8T20 - chains A and C of the 5 polymer chains in the assembly; structure by electron microscopy, 3.36 A resolution.

# Chain A
Protein: Spike glycoprotein
From: Severe acute respiratory syndrome coronavirus 2
UniProt: P0DTC2 (SPIKE_SARS2); numbering as in UniProt; present here: 1-88, 91-1208
Amino-acid sequence (1269 residues; numbered 1 to 1271; 2 numbers in that range are skipped by the numbering (no residue carries them; nothing is unmodelled there); the number before each row is that of its first residue):
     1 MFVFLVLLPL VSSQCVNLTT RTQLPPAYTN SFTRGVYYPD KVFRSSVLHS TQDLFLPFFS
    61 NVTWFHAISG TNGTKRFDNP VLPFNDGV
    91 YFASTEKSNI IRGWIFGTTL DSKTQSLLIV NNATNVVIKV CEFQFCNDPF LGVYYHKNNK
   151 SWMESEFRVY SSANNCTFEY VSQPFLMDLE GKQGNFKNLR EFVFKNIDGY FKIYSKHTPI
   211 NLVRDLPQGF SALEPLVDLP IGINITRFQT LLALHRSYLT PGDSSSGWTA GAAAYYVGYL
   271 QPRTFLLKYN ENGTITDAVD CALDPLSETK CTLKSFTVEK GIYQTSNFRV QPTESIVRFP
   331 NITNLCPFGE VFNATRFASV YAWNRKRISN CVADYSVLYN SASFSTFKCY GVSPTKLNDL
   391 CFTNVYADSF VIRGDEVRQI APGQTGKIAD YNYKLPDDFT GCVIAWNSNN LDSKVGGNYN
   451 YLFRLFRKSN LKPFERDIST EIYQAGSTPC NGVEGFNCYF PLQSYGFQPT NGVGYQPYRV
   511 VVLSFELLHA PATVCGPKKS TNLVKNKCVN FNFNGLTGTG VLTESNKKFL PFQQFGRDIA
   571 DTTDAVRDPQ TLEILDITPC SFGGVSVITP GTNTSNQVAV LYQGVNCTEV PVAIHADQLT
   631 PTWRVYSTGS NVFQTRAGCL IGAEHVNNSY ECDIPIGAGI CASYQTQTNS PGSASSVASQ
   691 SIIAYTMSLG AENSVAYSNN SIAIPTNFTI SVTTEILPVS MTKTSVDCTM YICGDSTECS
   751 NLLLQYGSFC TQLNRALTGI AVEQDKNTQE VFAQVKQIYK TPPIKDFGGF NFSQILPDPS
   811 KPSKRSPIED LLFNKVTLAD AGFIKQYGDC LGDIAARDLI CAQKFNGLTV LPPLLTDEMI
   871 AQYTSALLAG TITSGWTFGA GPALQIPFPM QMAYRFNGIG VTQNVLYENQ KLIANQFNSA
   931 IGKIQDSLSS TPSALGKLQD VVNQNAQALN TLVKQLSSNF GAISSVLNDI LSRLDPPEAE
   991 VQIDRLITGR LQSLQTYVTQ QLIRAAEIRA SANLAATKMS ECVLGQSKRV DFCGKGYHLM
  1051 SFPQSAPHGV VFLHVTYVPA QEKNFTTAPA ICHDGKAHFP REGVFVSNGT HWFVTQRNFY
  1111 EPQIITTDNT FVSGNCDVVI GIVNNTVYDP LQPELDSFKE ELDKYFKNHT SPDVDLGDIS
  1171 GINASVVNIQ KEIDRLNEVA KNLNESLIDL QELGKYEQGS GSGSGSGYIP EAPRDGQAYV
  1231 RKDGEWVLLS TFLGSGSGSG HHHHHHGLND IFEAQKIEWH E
Disordered / not traced: 1-26, 69-77, 144-164, 173-185, 246-262, 621-640, 677-688, 828-853, 1148-1271
Sequence notes: variant Phe453 (Tyr in P0DTC2); engineered mutation Gly614 (Asp in P0DTC2), Gly682 (Arg in P0DTC2), Ser683 (Arg in P0DTC2), Ser685 (Arg in P0DTC2), Pro817 (Phe in P0DTC2), Pro892 (Ala in P0DTC2), Pro899 (Ala in P0DTC2), Pro942 (Ala in P0DTC2), Pro986 (Lys in P0DTC2), Pro987 (Val in P0DTC2); expression tag (1209-1271)
Disulfide bonds: Cys131-Cys166, Cys291-Cys301, Cys336-Cys361, Cys379-Cys432, Cys391-Cys525, Cys480-Cys488, Cys538-Cys590, Cys617-Cys649, Cys662-Cys671, Cys738-Cys760, Cys743-Cys749, Cys1032-Cys1043, Cys1082-Cys1126
Swiss-Prot annotation at these positions:
  - region: Asn280 to Cys301 (Putative superantigen), Arg403 to Asp405 (Integrin-binding motif), Asn448 to Leu452, Arg454 to Phe456 (Immunodominant HLA epitope recognized by the CD8+), Pro681, Ala684 (Putative superantigen), Ser816 to Tyr837 (Fusion peptide 1), Lys835 to Phe855 (Fusion peptide 2), Asp1163 to Glu1202 (Heptad repeat 2)
  - site: Arg815, Ser816 (Cleavage)
  - glycosylation: Asn17 (N-linked (GlcNAc...) (complex) asparagine), Asn61 (N-linked (GlcNAc...) (hybrid) asparagine), Asn122 (N-linked (GlcNAc...) (hybrid) asparagine), Asn149 (N-linked (GlcNAc...) (complex) asparagine), Asn165 (N-linked (GlcNAc...) (complex) asparagine), Asn234 (N-linked (GlcNAc...) (high mannose) asparagine), Asn282 (N-linked (GlcNAc...) (complex) asparagine), Thr323 (O-linked (GalNAc) threonine), Ser325 (O-linked (HexNAc...) serine), Asn331 (N-linked (GlcNAc...) (complex) asparagine), Asn343 (N-linked (GlcNAc...) (complex) asparagine), Asn603 (N-linked (GlcNAc...) (hybrid) asparagine), Asn616 (N-linked (GlcNAc...) (complex) asparagine), Asn657 (N-linked (GlcNAc...) (complex) asparagine), Thr676 (O-linked (GlcNAc...) threonine), Thr678 (O-linked (GlcNAc...) threonine), Asn709 (N-linked (GlcNAc...) (high mannose) asparagine), Asn717 (N-linked (GlcNAc...) (hybrid) asparagine), Asn801 (N-linked (GlcNAc...) (hybrid) asparagine), Asn1074 (N-linked (GlcNAc...) (hybrid) asparagine) and 5 more in UniProt
  - natural variant: Leu5 (L5F: In strain: Iota/B.1.526), Ser13 (S13I: In strain: Epsilon/B.1.427/B.1.429), Leu18 (L18F: In strain: Beta/B.1.351, Gamma/P.1 and 1 more), Thr19 (T19I: In strain: Omicron/BQ.1.1, Omicron/XBB.1.5 and 1 more; T19R: In strain: Delta/B.1.617.2, Omicron/BA.2 and 4 more), Thr20 (T20N: In strain: Gamma/P.1), Leu24 to Ala27 (sequence variant, change not given here; In strain: Omicron/BA.2, Omicron/BA.2.12.1 and 6 more), Pro26 (P26S: In strain: Gamma/P.1), Gln52 (Q52H: In strain: Omicron/EG.5.1), Ala67 (A67V: In strain: Eta/B.1.525, Omicron/BA.1), Thr95 (T95I: In strain: Iota/B.1.526, Mu/B.1.621 and 2 more), Arg102 (R102I: In strain: A23.1), Asp138 (D138Y: In strain: Gamma/P.1), 77 further natural variant entries in UniProt
  - mutagenesis: Asn121 (N121Q: Partial loss of biliverdin affinity), Arg190 (R190K: Partial loss of biliverdin affinity), Asn234 (N234Q: Increased resistance to neutralizing antibodies), Asn331 (N331Q: Reduced viral infectivity), Asn343 (N343Q: Reduced viral infectivity), Leu452 (L452R: Increased resistance to neutralizing antibodies. Decreases HLA binding to NF9 epitope. Increased binding affinity to human ACE2), Ala475 (A475V: Increased resistance to neutralizing antibodies), Val483 (V483A: Increased resistance to neutralizing antibodies), Glu484 (E484D: Increased replication in human TMEM106B overexpressing cells), Phe490 (F490L: Increased resistance to neutralizing antibodies and human covalescent sera neutralization), Gln493 (Q493N: Reduced host ACE2-binding affinity in vitro; Q493Y: Reduced host ACE2-binding affinity in vitro), Asn501 (N501T: Reduced host ACE2-binding affinity in vitro; N501Y: Increased binding affinity to human ACE2), 9 further mutagenesis entries in UniProt

# Chain C
Protein: Spike glycoprotein
From: Severe acute respiratory syndrome coronavirus 2
UniProt: P0DTC2 (SPIKE_SARS2); residue numbers follow UniProt; this construct covers 1-88, 91-527, 532-1208
Amino-acid sequence (1269 residues; row label = number of the first residue in the row; note: 6 numbers in that range are skipped by the numbering (no residue carries them; nothing is unmodelled there); a row labelled like 544A-544D holds insertion residues (544A, then the next letters in order)):
     1 MFVFLVLLPL VSSQCVNLTT RTQLPPAYTN SFTRGVYYPD KVFRSSVLHS TQDLFLPFFS
    61 NVTWFHAISG TNGTKRFDNP VLPFNDGV
    91 YFASTEKSNI IRGWIFGTTL DSKTQSLLIV NNATNVVIKV CEFQFCNDPF LGVYYHKNNK
   151 SWMESEFRVY SSANNCTFEY VSQPFLMDLE GKQGNFKNLR EFVFKNIDGY FKIYSKHTPI
   211 NLVRDLPQGF SALEPLVDLP IGINITRFQT LLALHRSYLT PGDSSSGWTA GAAAYYVGYL
   271 QPRTFLLKYN ENGTITDAVD CALDPLSETK CTLKSFTVEK GIYQTSNFRV QPTESIVRFP
   331 NITNLCPFGE VFNATRFASV YAWNRKRISN CVADYSVLYN SASFSTFKCY GVSPTKLNDL
   391 CFTNVYADSF VIRGDEVRQI APGQTGKIAD YNYKLPDDFT GCVIAWNSNN LDSKVGGNYN
   451 YLFRLFRKSN LKPFERDIST EIYQAGSTPC NGVEGFNCYF PLQSYGFQPT NGVGYQPYRV
   511 VVLSFELLHA PATVCGP
   532 KKSTNLVKNK CVN
544A-544D FNFN
   545 GLTGTGVLTE SNKKFLPFQQ FGRDIADTTD AVRDPQTLEI LDITPCSFGG VSVITPGTNT
   605 SNQVAVLYQG VNCTEVPVAI HADQLTPTWR VYSTGSNVFQ TRAGCLIGAE HVNNSYECDI
   665 PIGAGICASY QTQTNSPGSA SSVASQSIIA YTMSLGAENS VAYSNNSIAI PTNFTISVTT
   725 EILPVSMTKT SVDCTMYICG DSTECSNLLL QYGSFCTQLN RALTGIAVEQ DKNTQEVFAQ
   785 VKQIYKTPPI KDFGGFNFSQ ILPDPSKPSK RSPIEDLLFN KVTLADAGFI KQYGDCLGDI
   845 AARDLICAQK FNGLTVLPPL LTDEMIAQYT SALLAGTITS GWTFGAGPAL QIPFPMQMAY
   905 RFNGIGVTQN VLYENQKLIA NQFNSAIGKI QDSLSSTPSA LGKLQDVVNQ NAQALNTLVK
   965 QLSSNFGAIS SVLNDILSRL DPPEAEVQID RLITGRLQSL QTYVTQQLIR AAEIRASANL
  1025 AATKMSECVL GQSKRVDFCG KGYHLMSFPQ SAPHGVVFLH VTYVPAQEKN FTTAPAICHD
  1085 GKAHFPREGV FVSNGTHWFV TQRNFYEPQI ITTDNTFVSG NCDVVIGIVN NTVYDPLQPE
  1145 LDSFKEELDK YFKNHTSPDV DLGDISGINA SVVNIQKEID RLNEVAKNLN ESLIDLQELG
  1205 KYEQGSGSGS GSGYIPEAPR DGQAYVRKDG EWVLLSTFLG SGSGSGHHHH HHGLNDIFEA
  1265 QKIEWHE
Disordered / not traced: 1-26, 69-77, 144-164, 173-185, 246-262, 321-334, 366-374, 532-543, 544A-544D, 621-640, 677-688, 828-853, 1148-1271
Sequence notes: variant Phe453 (Tyr in P0DTC2); engineered mutation Gly614 (Asp in P0DTC2), Gly682 (Arg in P0DTC2), Ser683 (Arg in P0DTC2), Ser685 (Arg in P0DTC2), Pro817 (Phe in P0DTC2), Pro892 (Ala in P0DTC2), Pro899 (Ala in P0DTC2), Pro942 (Ala in P0DTC2), Pro986 (Lys in P0DTC2), Pro987 (Val in P0DTC2); expression tag (1209-1271)
Disulfide bonds: Cys131-Cys166, Cys291-Cys301, Cys336-Cys361, Cys379-Cys432, Cys480-Cys488, Cys617-Cys649, Cys662-Cys671, Cys738-Cys760, Cys743-Cys749, Cys1032-Cys1043, Cys1082-Cys1126
Swiss-Prot annotation at these positions:
  - region: Asn280 to Cys301 (Putative superantigen), Arg403 to Asp405 (Integrin-binding motif), Asn448 to Leu452, Arg454 to Phe456 (Immunodominant HLA epitope recognized by the CD8+), Pro681, Ala684 (Putative superantigen), Ser816 to Tyr837 (Fusion peptide 1), Lys835 to Phe855 (Fusion peptide 2), Asp1163 to Glu1202 (Heptad repeat 2)
  - site: Arg815, Ser816 (Cleavage)
  - glycosylation: Asn17 (N-linked (GlcNAc...) (complex) asparagine), Asn61 (N-linked (GlcNAc...) (hybrid) asparagine), Asn122 (N-linked (GlcNAc...) (hybrid) asparagine), Asn149 (N-linked (GlcNAc...) (complex) asparagine), Asn165 (N-linked (GlcNAc...) (complex) asparagine), Asn234 (N-linked (GlcNAc...) (high mannose) asparagine), Asn282 (N-linked (GlcNAc...) (complex) asparagine), Thr323 (O-linked (GalNAc) threonine), Ser325 (O-linked (HexNAc...) serine), Asn331 (N-linked (GlcNAc...) (complex) asparagine), Asn343 (N-linked (GlcNAc...) (complex) asparagine), Asn603 (N-linked (GlcNAc...) (hybrid) asparagine), Asn616 (N-linked (GlcNAc...) (complex) asparagine), Asn657 (N-linked (GlcNAc...) (complex) asparagine), Thr676 (O-linked (GlcNAc...) threonine), Thr678 (O-linked (GlcNAc...) threonine), Asn709 (N-linked (GlcNAc...) (high mannose) asparagine), Asn717 (N-linked (GlcNAc...) (hybrid) asparagine), Asn801 (N-linked (GlcNAc...) (hybrid) asparagine), Asn1074 (N-linked (GlcNAc...) (hybrid) asparagine) and 5 more in UniProt
  - natural variant: Leu5 (L5F: In strain: Iota/B.1.526), Ser13 (S13I: In strain: Epsilon/B.1.427/B.1.429), Leu18 (L18F: In strain: Beta/B.1.351, Gamma/P.1 and 1 more), Thr19 (T19I: In strain: Omicron/BQ.1.1, Omicron/XBB.1.5 and 1 more; T19R: In strain: Delta/B.1.617.2, Omicron/BA.2 and 4 more), Thr20 (T20N: In strain: Gamma/P.1), Leu24 to Ala27 (sequence variant, change not given here; In strain: Omicron/BA.2, Omicron/BA.2.12.1 and 6 more), Pro26 (P26S: In strain: Gamma/P.1), Gln52 (Q52H: In strain: Omicron/EG.5.1), Ala67 (A67V: In strain: Eta/B.1.525, Omicron/BA.1), Thr95 (T95I: In strain: Iota/B.1.526, Mu/B.1.621 and 2 more), Arg102 (R102I: In strain: A23.1), Asp138 (D138Y: In strain: Gamma/P.1), 77 further natural variant entries in UniProt
  - mutagenesis: Asn121 (N121Q: Partial loss of biliverdin affinity), Arg190 (R190K: Partial loss of biliverdin affinity), Asn234 (N234Q: Increased resistance to neutralizing antibodies), Asn331 (N331Q: Reduced viral infectivity), Asn343 (N343Q: Reduced viral infectivity), Leu452 (L452R: Increased resistance to neutralizing antibodies. Decreases HLA binding to NF9 epitope. Increased binding affinity to human ACE2), Ala475 (A475V: Increased resistance to neutralizing antibodies), Val483 (V483A: Increased resistance to neutralizing antibodies), Glu484 (E484D: Increased replication in human TMEM106B overexpressing cells), Phe490 (F490L: Increased resistance to neutralizing antibodies and human covalescent sera neutralization), Gln493 (Q493N: Reduced host ACE2-binding affinity in vitro; Q493Y: Reduced host ACE2-binding affinity in vitro), Asn501 (N501T: Reduced host ACE2-binding affinity in vitro; N501Y: Increased binding affinity to human ACE2), 9 further mutagenesis entries in UniProt

# How chain A and chain C interact
Pairs across the interface (78):
  Tyr38(A) - Leu560(C)  hydrophobic
  Tyr38(A) - Gln563(C)
  Asp40(A) - Gln563(C)  hydrogen bond (backbone-side chain)
  Lys41(A) - Phe562(C)  hydrogen bond (side chain-backbone)
  Lys41(A) - Gln563(C)
  Lys41(A) - Gln564(C)  hydrogen bond (backbone-backbone)
  Lys41(A) - Phe565(C)  hydrogen bond (backbone-backbone)
  Val42(A) - Gln563(C)
  Val42(A) - Phe565(C)
  Val42(A) - Gly566(C)
  Val42(A) - Arg567(C)
  Phe43(A) - Lys557(C)
  Phe43(A) - Phe559(C)  hydrophobic
  Arg44(A) - Arg567(C)
  Val47(A) - Ile569(C)  hydrophobic
  Leu223(A) - Phe562(C)
  Glu224(A) - Phe562(C)
  Asp737(A) - Asn317(C)  hydrogen bond
  Met740(A) - Phe592(C)  hydrophobic
  Gln755(A) - Asn969(C)
  Gln755(A) - Phe970(C)  hydrogen bond (backbone-backbone)
  Tyr756(A) - Ser968(C)  hydrogen bond (backbone-side chain)
  Tyr756(A) - Phe970(C)
  Tyr756(A) - Arg995(C)
  Ser758(A) - Gln965(C)
  Phe759(A) - Gly999(C)
  Phe759(A) - Ser1003(C)
  Arg765(A) - Gln957(C)
  Gln787(A) - Ala701(C)
  Gln787(A) - Asn703(C)  hydrogen bond
  Ile788(A) - Ala701(C)  hydrogen bond (backbone-backbone)
  Ile788(A) - Glu702(C)
  Ile788(A) - Asn703(C)  hydrogen bond (backbone-backbone)
  Tyr789(A) - Asn703(C)
  Lys790(A) - Glu702(C)  salt bridge
  Lys790(A) - Asn703(C)
  Lys790(A) - Ser704(C)
  Asp796(A) - Tyr707(C)
  Phe797(A) - Tyr707(C)
  Phe855(A) - Pro589(C)  hydrophobic
  Phe855(A) - Phe592(C)
  Thr859(A) - Phe592(C)
  Pro863(A) - Ala668(C)  hydrogen bond (backbone-backbone)
  Leu864(A) - Pro665(C)  hydrophobic
  Leu864(A) - Gly669(C)  hydrogen bond (backbone-backbone)
  Leu865(A) - Met697(C)  hydrophobic
  Met869(A) - Met697(C)  hydrophobic
  Gln872(A) - Leu699(C)
  Tyr873(A) - Leu699(C)
  Pro892(A) - Glu1072(C)
  Leu894(A) - Glu1072(C)
  Gln895(A) - Ala706(C)
  Gln895(A) - Ser711(C)
  Gln895(A) - Ile712(C)
  Gln895(A) - Ala713(C)
  Ile896(A) - Tyr707(C)
  Pro897(A) - Asn709(C)
  Pro897(A) - Ser711(C)
  Met900(A) - Thr1077(C)
  Tyr904(A) - Val1094(C)
  Tyr904(A) - Arg1107(C)
  Thr912(A) - Phe1121(C)
  Gln913(A) - Pro1090(C)  hydrogen bond (side chain-backbone)
  Asn914(A) - Phe1089(C)
  Asn914(A) - Ser1123(C)
  Tyr917(A) - Pro1079(C)
  Tyr917(A) - Phe1089(C)  hydrophobic
  Val963(A) - Ile569(C)  hydrophobic
  Lys964(A) - Ile569(C)
  Leu966(A) - Ala570(C)  hydrophobic
  Glu990(A) - Arg995(C)  salt bridge
  Thr998(A) - Gln1002(C)  hydrogen bond
  Leu1001(A) - Gln1002(C)
  Thr1009(A) - Thr1009(C)
  Arg1019(A) - Glu1017(C)  salt bridge
  Ser1030(A) - Val1040(C)
  Glu1031(A) - Arg1039(C)  salt bridge
  Arg1039(A) - Arg1039(C)
Also at the interface, not in a pair above, chain A (73 interface residues in all): Pro225, Glu281, Asp745, Gln762, Gln784, Lys786, Pro792, Gly857, Leu858, Pro862, Thr883, Ala890, Phe898, Glu918, Ser967, Asp994, Gln1002, Leu1012, Leu1034, Gly1035, Glu1144
Also at the interface, not in a pair above, chain C (70 interface residues in all): Arg319, Lys558, Ala647, Gly667, Thr696, Gly700, Val705, Ser708, Pro715, Thr961, Gly971, Gln1010, Ile1013, Asp1041, Gly1046, Pro1069, Asn1074, Val1129, Leu1141

# Overview
The interface between chain A and chain C involves 73 residues on one side and 70 on the other; the contacts
include 14 hydrogen bonds and 4 salt bridges. Polar contacts include Lys790(A)-Glu702(C), Glu990(A)-Arg995(C)
and Arg1019(A)-Glu1017(C).
Chain A and chain C are both Spike glycoprotein (Severe acute respiratory syndrome coronavirus 2); the
structure, Cryo-EM structure of mink variant Y453F trimeric spike protein bound to two mink ACE2 receptors,
was determined by electron microscopy (same publication as 8T21, 8T22, 8T23, 8T25 and 8TAZ).
